Entry 5WLZ (X-ray diffraction, 3.50 A resolution); this record covers chains C and D of the 4 polymer chains in the assembly.

[Chain C (and D)]
Molecule: DNA repair protein XRCC4, Myosin-7
From: Homo sapiens
Notes: fragment: UNP Q13426 residues 2-132, UNP P12883  residues 1677-1758; chain D of this document is another copy of the same molecule, construct and numbering; everything in this record applies to it too
Reference sequence: chimeric construct of Q13426, P12883: residues 2-132 from Q13426 (XRCC4_HUMAN) positions 2-132 (same numbers); residues 1677-1758 from P12883 positions 1677-1758 (same numbers)
Chain sequence (216 residues; row label = number of the first residue in the row; note: 1544 numbers in that range are skipped by the numbering (no residue carries them; nothing is unmodelled there); numbers below 1 keep their minus sign (Gly-1 is residue -1)):
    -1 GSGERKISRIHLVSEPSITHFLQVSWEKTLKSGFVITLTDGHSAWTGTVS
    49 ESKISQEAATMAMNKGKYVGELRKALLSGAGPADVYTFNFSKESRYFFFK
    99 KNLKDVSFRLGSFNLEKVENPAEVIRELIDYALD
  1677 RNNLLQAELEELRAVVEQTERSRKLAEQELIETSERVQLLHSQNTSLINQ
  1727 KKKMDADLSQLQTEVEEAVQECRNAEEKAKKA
Not modelled in the structure: 1749-1758 (chain D: -1 to 0, 80, 1746-1758)
Differences from the reference sequence: expression tag (-1 to 1); engineered mutation Lys29 (Glu in Q13426), Lys51 (Glu in Q13426), Ala57 (Asp in Q13426), Thr58 (Asp in Q13426), Asn62 (Glu in Q13426), Arg93 (Cys in Q13426), Lys98 (Glu in Q13426), Asp128 (Cys in Q13426), Ala130 (Cys in Q13426)

[Chain C / chain D interface]
Contacting residue pairs (102; chain C residue first):
  Lys4(C) with Asn1679(D)
  Ile5(C) with Leu131(D), hydrophobic
  Arg7(C) with Asp128(D), salt bridge
  Ile16(C) with Arg124(D)
  Thr17(C) with Arg124(D)
  Phe19(C) with Arg124(D); Ile127(D), hydrophobic; Asp128(D); Leu131(D), hydrophobic
  Asp38(C) with Arg124(D), hydrogen bond (backbone-side chain)
  Gly39(C) with Ala120(D); Ile123(D)
  His40(C) with His40(D)
  Ala120(C) with Gly39(D)
  Ile123(C) with Gly39(D); Ile123(D), hydrophobic
  Arg124(C) with Ile16(D); Thr17(D); Phe19(D); Asp38(D), hydrogen bond (side chain-backbone)
  Leu126(C) with Ile127(D), hydrophobic
  Ile127(C) with Phe19(D), hydrophobic; Leu126(D), hydrophobic; Ile127(D), hydrophobic
  Asp128(C) with Arg7(D), salt bridge; Phe19(D)
  Ala130(C) with Asn1678(D), hydrogen bond (backbone-side chain)
  Leu131(C) with Ile5(D), hydrophobic; Phe19(D), hydrophobic
  Arg1677(C) with Asn1678(D)
  Asn1678(C) with Ala130(D); Arg1677(D); Asn1678(D), hydrogen bond; Leu1681(D)
  Leu1681(C) with Asn1678(D); Leu1681(D), hydrophobic; Gln1682(D); Leu1685(D), hydrophobic
  Gln1682(C) with Arg1677(D), hydrogen bond
  Glu1684(C) with Leu1685(D); Arg1689(D), salt bridge
  Leu1685(C) with Leu1681(D), hydrophobic; Leu1685(D), hydrophobic; Leu1688(D), hydrophobic
  Leu1688(C) with Leu1688(D), hydrophobic; Val1692(D), hydrophobic
  Arg1689(C) with Leu1688(D)
  Val1692(C) with Leu1688(D), hydrophobic; Val1691(D), hydrophobic; Val1692(D), hydrophobic
  Thr1695(C) with Thr1695(D); Glu1696(D); Arg1699(D)
  Glu1696(C) with Thr1695(D)
  Arg1699(C) with Ser1698(D); Arg1699(D)
  Ala1702(C) with Glu1703(D); Leu1706(D)
  Glu1705(C) with Leu1706(D)
  Leu1706(C) with Leu1706(D); Thr1709(D)
  Thr1709(C) with Leu1706(D); Thr1709(D); Ser1710(D)
  Ser1710(C) with Thr1709(D)
  Arg1712(C) with Val1713(D); His1717(D)
  Val1713(C) with Thr1709(D); Arg1712(D); Val1713(D), hydrophobic; Leu1716(D)
  Leu1716(C) with Val1713(D), hydrophobic; Leu1716(D); His1717(D); Asn1720(D), hydrogen bond (backbone-side chain)
  His1717(C) with Arg1712(D), hydrogen bond; Leu1716(D)
  Gln1719(C) with Asn1720(D)
  Asn1720(C) with Leu1716(D); Gln1719(D); Asn1720(D); Leu1723(D)
  Leu1723(C) with Leu1723(D), hydrophobic; Ile1724(D), hydrophobic
  Ile1724(C) with Leu1723(D), hydrophobic
  Gln1726(C) with Lys1727(D), hydrogen bond
  Lys1727(C) with Gln1726(D); Met1730(D)
  Met1730(C) with Met1730(D), hydrophobic; Asp1731(D); Leu1734(D), hydrophobic
  Asp1731(C) with Met1730(D)
  Asp1733(C) with Leu1734(D)
  Leu1734(C) with Leu1734(D), hydrophobic; Leu1737(D), hydrophobic
  Leu1737(C) with Gln1738(D); Val1741(D), hydrophobic
  Gln1738(C) with Leu1737(D)
  Val1741(C) with Leu1737(D); Glu1740(D); Val1741(D), hydrophobic
  Ala1744(C) with Ala1744(D)
Also at the interface, not in a pair above, chain C (55 interface residues in all): Val1691, Ser1698, Glu1740
Also at the interface, not in a pair above, chain D (55 interface residues in all): Glu1684, Ala1702, Glu1705

[Overview]
Chain C and chain D each contribute 55 residues to their interface, with 8 hydrogen bonds and 3 salt bridges.
Among the polar pairs are Arg7(C)-Asp128(D), Glu1684(C)-Arg1689(D) and Asp38(C)-Arg124(D).
Both chains are DNA repair protein XRCC4, Myosin-7 (Homo sapiens). Entry 5WLZ (Crystal Structure of Amino
Acids 1677-1758 of Human Beta Cardiac Myosin Fused to Xrcc4) was determined by X-ray diffraction (same
publication as 5WME, 5WJB and 5WLQ).
